Entry 5CSI (X-ray diffraction, 2.13 A resolution); this record covers chains B and C of the 3 polymer chains in the assembly.

[Chain B]
Molecule: Protein S100-B
From: Homo sapiens
UniProt: P04271 (S100B_HUMAN); residues 0-91 here correspond to UniProt positions 1-92 (UniProt number = residue number + 1)
Amino-acid sequence (95 residues; each row starts with the number of its first residue; numbers below 1 keep their minus sign (Gly-3 is residue -3)):
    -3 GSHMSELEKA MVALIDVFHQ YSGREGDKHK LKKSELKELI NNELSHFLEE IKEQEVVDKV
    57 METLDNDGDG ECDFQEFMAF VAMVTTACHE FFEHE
Disordered / not traced: -3 to -2, 89-91
Differences from the reference sequence: expression tag (-3 to -1)
Swiss-Prot annotation at these positions:
  - binding site (Zn(2+)): His15, His25, His85, His90
  - binding site (Ca(2+)): Ser18, Glu21, Asp23, Lys26, Glu31, Asp61, Asp63, Asp65, Glu67, Glu72
  - modified residue: Ser1 (Blocked amino end (Ser))
Ion coordination: Ca2+ site 1: Ser18, Glu21, Asp23, Lys26, Glu31; Ca2+ site 2: Asp61, Asp63, Asp65, Glu67, Glu72

[Chain C]
Molecule: Ribosomal protein S6 kinase alpha-1
From: Homo sapiens
Notes: EC 2.7.11.1
UniProt: Q15418 (KS6A1_HUMAN); residue numbers follow UniProt; this construct covers 689-735
Amino-acid sequence (49 residues; numbered 687 to 735; the number before each row is that of its first residue):
   687 GSQDLQLVKG AMAATYSALN SSKPTPQLKP IESSILAQRR VRKLPSTTL
Disordered / not traced: 687-695, 704-724, 732-735
Differences from the reference sequence: expression tag (687-688)
Swiss-Prot annotation at these positions:
  - modified residue: Ser732 (Phosphoserine)

[Chain B / chain C interface]
Contacting residue pairs - 9 pairs, chain B then chain C:
  Ser41(B) - Arg728(C)  hydrogen bond (backbone-side chain)
  His42(B) - Leu730(C)
  Phe43(B) - Val727(C)
  Phe43(B) - Arg728(C)  hydrogen bond (backbone-backbone)
  Leu44(B) - Arg726(C)
  Leu44(B) - Arg728(C)  hydrogen bond (backbone-side chain)
  Glu45(B) - Arg726(C)  hydrogen bond (backbone-backbone)
  Glu45(B) - Arg728(C)
  Glu46(B) - Arg728(C)
Also at the interface, not in a pair above, chain B (9 interface residues in all): Val56, Ala83, Phe87
Also at the interface, not in a pair above, chain C (6 interface residues in all): Arg725, Lys729

[In short]
The interface between chain B and chain C involves 9 residues on one side and 6 on the other, with 4 hydrogen
bonds. Among the polar pairs are Ser41(B)-Arg728(C), Leu44(B)-Arg728(C) and Phe43(B)-Arg728(C).
Chain B is Protein S100-B and chain C is Ribosomal protein S6 kinase alpha-1, both from Homo sapiens; the
structure, S100B-RSK1 crystal structure A', was determined by X-ray diffraction (same publication as 5CSF,
5CSJ and 5CSN).
